PDB entry 1VQ8 | X-ray diffraction, 2.20 A resolution | chains 0 and L of the 32 polymer chains in the assembly

[Chain 0]
Molecule: 23S ribosomal RNA
From: Haloarcula marismortui
Sequence (2922 nucleotides; numbered 2 to 2923; the number before each row is that of its first residue):
     2 UUGGCUACUAUGCCAGCUGGUGGAUUGCUCGGCUCAGGCGCUGAUGAAGG
    52 ACGUGCCAAGCUGCGAUAAGCCAUGGGGAGCCGCACGGAGGCGAAGAACC
   102 AUGGAUUUCCGAAUGAGAAUCUCUCUAACAAUUGCUUCGCGCAAUGAGGA
   152 ACCCCGAGAACUGAAACAUCUCAGUAUCGGGAGGAACAGAAAACGCAAUG
   202 UGAUGUCGUUAGUAACCGCGAGUGAACGCGAUACAGCCCAAACCGAAGCC
   252 CUCACGGGCAAUGUGGUGUCAGGGCUACCUCUCAUCAGCCGACCGUCUCG
   302 ACGAAGUCUCUUGGAACAGAGCGUGAUACAGGGUGACAACCCCGUACUCG
   352 AGACCAGUACGACGUGCGGUAGUGCCAGAGUAGCGGGGGUUGGAUAUCCC
   402 UCGCGAAUAACGCAGGCAUCGACUGCGAAGGCUAAACACAACCUGAGACC
   452 GAUAGUGAACAAGUAGUGUGAACGAACGCUGCAAAGUACCCUCAGAAGGG
   502 AGGCGAAAUAGAGCAUGAAAUCAGUUGGCGAUCGAGCGACAGGGCAUACA
   552 AGGUCCCUCGACGAAUGACCGACGCGCGAGCGUCCAGUAAGACUCACGGG
   602 AAGCCGAUGUUCUGUCGUACGUUUUGAAAAACGAGCCAGGGAGUGUGUCU
   652 GCAUGGCAAGUCUAACCGGAGUAUCCGGGGAGGCACAGGGAAACCGACAU
   702 GGCCGCAGGGCUUUGCCCGAGGGCCGCCGUCUUCAAGGGCGGGGAGCCAU
   752 GUGGACACGACCCGAAUCCGGACGAUCUACGCAUGGACAAGAUGAAGCGU
   802 GCCGAAAGGCACGUGGAAGUCUGUUAGAGUUGGUGUCCUACAAUACCCUC
   852 UCGUGAUCUAUGUGUAGGGGUGAAAGGCCCAUCGAGUCCGGCAACAGCUG
   902 GUUCCAAUCGAAACAUGUCGAAGCAUGACCUCCGCCGAGGUAGUCUGUGA
   952 GGUAGAGCGACCGAUUGGUGUGUCCGCCUCCGAGAGGAGUCGGCACACCU
  1002 GUCAAACUCCAAACUUACAGACGCCGUUUGACGCGGGGAUUCCGGUGCGC
  1052 GGGGUAAGCCUGUGUACCAGGAGGGGAACAACCCAGAGAUAGGUUAAGGU
  1102 CCCCAAGUGUGGAUUAAGUGUAAUCCUCUGAAGGUGGUCUCGAGCCCUAG
  1152 ACAGCCGGGAGGUGAGCUUAGAAGCAGCUACCCUCUAAGAAAAGCGUAAC
  1202 AGCUUACCGGCCGAGGUUUGAGGCGCCCAAAAUGAUCGGGACUCAAAUCC
  1252 ACCACCGAGACCUGUCCGUACCACUCAUACUGGUAAUCGAGUAGAUUGGC
  1302 GCUCUAAUUGGAUGGAAGUAGGGGUGAAAACUCCUAUGGACCGAUUAGUG
  1352 ACGAAAAUCCUGGCCAUAGUAGCAGCGAUAGUCGGGUGAGAACCCCGACG
  1402 GCCUAAUGGAUAAGGGUUCCUCAGCACUGCUGAUCAGCUGAGGGUUAGCC
  1452 GGUCCUAAGUCAUACCGCAACUCGACUAUGACGAAAUGGGAAACGGGUUA
  1502 AUAUUCCCGUGCCACUAUGCAGUGAAAGUUGACGCCCUGGGGUCGAUCAC
  1552 GCUGGGCAUUCGCCCAGUCGAACCGUCCAACUCCGUGGAAGCCGUAAUGG
  1602 CAGGAAGCGGACGAACGGCGGCAUAGGGAAACGUGAUUCAACCUGGGGCC
  1652 CAUGAAAAGACGAGCAUAGUGUCCGUACCGAGAACCGACACAGGUGUCCA
  1702 UGGCGGCGAAAGCCAAGGCCUGUCGGGAGCAACCAACGUUAGGGAAUUCG
  1752 GCAAGUUAGUCCCGUACCUUCGGAAGAAGGGAUGCCUGCUCCGGAACGGA
  1802 GCAGGUCGCAGUGACUCGGAAGCUCGGACUGUCUAGUAACAACAUAGGUG
  1852 ACCGCAAAUCCGCAAGGACUCGUACGGUCACUGAAUCCUGCCCAGUGCAG
  1902 GUAUCUGAACACCUCGUACAAGAGGACGAAGGACCUGUCAACGGCGGGGG
  1952 UAACUAUGACCCUCUUAAGGUAGCGUAGUACCUUGCCGCAUCAGUAGCGG
  2002 CUUGCAUGAAUGGAUUAACCAGAGCUUCACUGUCCCAACGUUGGGCCCGG
  2052 UGAACUGUACAUUCCAGUGCGGAGUCUGGAGACACCCAGGGGGAAGCGAA
  2102 GACCCUAUGGAGCUUUACUGCAGGCUGUCGCUGAGACGUGGUCGCCGAUG
  2152 UGCAGCAUAGGUAGGAGACACUACACAGGUACCCGCGCUAGCGGGCCACC
  2202 GAGUCAACAGUGAAAUACUACCCGUCGGUGACUGCGACUCUCACUCCGGG
  2252 AGGAGGACACCGAUAGCCGGGCAGUUUGACUGGGGCGGUACGCGCUCGAA
  2302 AAGAUAUCGAGCGCGCCCUAUGGCUAUCUCAGCCGGGACAGAGACCCGGC
  2352 GAAGAGUGCAAGAGCAAAAGAUAGCUUGACAGUGUUCUUCCCAACGAGGA
  2402 ACGCUGACGCGAAAGCGUGGUCUAGCGAACCAAUUAGCCUGCUUGAUGCG
  2452 GGCAAUUGAUGACAGAAAAGCUACCCUAGGGAUAACAGAGUCGUCACUCG
  2502 CAAGAGCACAUAUCGACCGAGUGGCUUGCUACCUCGAUGUCGGUUCCCUC
  2552 CAUCCUGCCCGUGCAGAAGCGGGCAAGGGUGAGGUUGUUCGCCUAUUAAA
  2602 GGAGGUCGUGAGCUGGGUUUAGACCGUCGUGAGACAGGUCGGCUGCUAUC
  2652 UACUGGGUGUGUAAUGGUGUCUGACAAGAACGACCGUAUAGUACGAGAGG
  2702 AACUACGGUUGGUGGCCACUGGUGUACCGGUUGUUCGAGAGAGCACGUGC
  2752 CGGGUAGCCACGCCACACGGGGUAAGAGCUGAACGCAUCUAAGCUCGAAA
  2802 CCCACUUGGAAAAGAGACACCGCCGAGGUCCCGCGUACAAGACGCGGUCG
  2852 AUAGACUCGGGGUGUGCGCGUCGAGGUAACGAGACGUUAAGCCCACGAGC
  2902 ACUAACAGACCAAAGCCAUCAU
Not modelled in the structure: 2-9, 126-127, 715, 971-998, 1560, 1952-1963, 2137-2236, 2339-2343, 2665-2666, 2915-2923
Modified positions: 1MA (6-hydro-1-methyladenosine-5'-monophosphate) at position 628, OMU (o2'-methyluridine 5'-monophosphate) at position 2587, OMG (o2'-methylguanosine-5'-monophosphate) at position 2588, UR3 (3-methyluridine-5'-monophoshate) at position 2619, PSU (pseudouridine-5'-monophosphate) at position 2621
Metal / ion sites: Na+ site 1: U12 (together with Sr2+) (shared with 1 residue of chain R); Mg2+ site 1 near G28 (its only coordinating residue here); Sr2+ site 1: C34, U457, A459; Na+ site 2: C40, C443; Na+ site 3: G56, A59, G61; Na+ site 4: G66, U107, U108; Sr2+ site 2: G84, C85 (shared with 1 residue of chain T); Sr2+ site 3: C85, A86, C87 (shared with 1 residue of chain T); Mg2+ site 2 near U115 (its only coordinating residue here); Na+ site 5: C130, U146, G147; Na+ site 6: C141, G142; Sr2+ site 4: G147, A183 (shared with 1 residue of chain M); 75 more Mg2+ sites not listed; 2 more K+ sites not listed; 59 more Na+ sites not listed; 86 more Sr2+ sites not listed
Ligand contacts: sparsomycin (SPS): A2486, C2487, U2541, UR3_2619, U2620, A2637

[Chain L]
Molecule: 50S ribosomal protein L15P
From: Haloarcula marismortui
Reference sequence: P12737 (RL15_HALMA); residues 0-164 here = UniProt positions 0-164
Sequence (165 residues; each row starts with the number of its first residue; numbering starts at 0):
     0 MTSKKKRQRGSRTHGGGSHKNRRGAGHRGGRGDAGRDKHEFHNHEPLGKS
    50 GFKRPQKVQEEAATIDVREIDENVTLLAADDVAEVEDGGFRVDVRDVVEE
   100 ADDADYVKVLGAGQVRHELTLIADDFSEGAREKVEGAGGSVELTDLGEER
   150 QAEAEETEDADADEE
Not modelled in the structure: 0, 84-88, 151-164
Metal / ion sites: Sr2+ site 1: Gly14 (shared with A1040(0), G1295(0), A1296(0) of chain 0); Sr2+ site 2: Arg27, Glu39; Sr2+ site 3: Asp36 (shared with G2466(0) of chain 0)

[Chain 0 / chain L interface]
Contacting residue pairs (175):
  G164(0) with Arg30(L), sugar contact
  A165(0) with Gly29(L), phosphate contact; Arg30(L), hydrogen bond to the phosphate; Ala33(L), phosphate contact
  A166(0) with Gly25(L), base contact; Gly28(L), base contact; Gly29(L), hydrogen bond to the base; Ala33(L), phosphate contact; Gly34(L), hydrogen bond to the phosphate; His38(L), base contact
  G196(0) with Lys56(L), hydrogen bond to the sugar
  C197(0) with Lys56(L), phosphate contact
  A215(0) with Lys52(L), salt bridge to the phosphate; Gln55(L), sugar contact
  A216(0) with Lys52(L), salt bridge to the phosphate
  C220(0) with Lys48(L), sugar contact
  G221(0) with Arg35(L), hydrogen bond to the phosphate; Leu46(L), phosphate contact; Gly47(L), hydrogen bond to the phosphate
  A222(0) with Asp32(L), hydrogen bond to the phosphate; Arg35(L), salt bridge to the phosphate
  G223(0) with Gly31(L), phosphate contact; Asp32(L), hydrogen bond to the phosphate
  G416(0) with Lys56(L), phosphate contact
  G417(0) with Lys56(L), salt bridge to the phosphate
  U623(0) with Arg11(L), hydrogen bond to the phosphate
  U624(0) with Arg11(L), salt bridge to the phosphate; His18(L), salt bridge to the phosphate; Lys19(L), hydrogen bond to the phosphate
  U625(0) with Lys19(L), salt bridge to the phosphate
  G644(0) with Lys4(L), sugar contact; Arg8(L), salt bridge to the phosphate; His13(L), hydrogen bond to the base; Arg21(L), hydrogen bond to the base
  U645(0) with Lys4(L), salt bridge to the phosphate
  C687(0) with Glu99(L), base contact
  A688(0) with Asp65(L), hydrogen bond to the base; Arg67(L), salt bridge to the phosphate; Leu109(L), base contact; Ala111(L), base contact
  A692(0) with Gly50(L), sugar contact; Phe51(L), hydrogen bond to the sugar
  A693(0) with Phe51(L), sugar contact; Arg53(L), phosphate contact
  A694(0) with Arg53(L), salt bridge to the phosphate
  C695(0) with Glu59(L), phosphate contact
  G697(0) with Thr63(L), base contact; Lys107(L), salt bridge to the phosphate; Leu109(L), base contact; Ser126(L), phosphate contact; Glu127(L), hydrogen bond to the phosphate; Arg149(L), salt bridge to the phosphate
  A698(0) with Leu109(L), phosphate contact; Gly110(L), hydrogen bond to the phosphate; Ala111(L), sugar contact; Ser126(L), hydrogen bond to the phosphate; Gly128(L), phosphate contact
  C699(0) with Gly110(L), phosphate contact; Ala111(L), phosphate contact; Gly112(L), hydrogen bond to the phosphate; Lys132(L), salt bridge to the phosphate
  A700(0) with Asp70(L), hydrogen bond to the base; Glu71(L), base contact; Gly112(L), phosphate contact; Gln113(L), hydrogen bond to the base; Val114(L), base contact; Arg115(L), base contact
  U701(0) with Gln113(L), hydrogen bond to the phosphate; Arg115(L), salt bridge to the phosphate
  G745(0) with Arg67(L), base contact; Glu71(L), hydrogen bond to the base
  G754(0) with Lys3(L), phosphate contact; Lys4(L), phosphate contact
  G755(0) with Lys3(L), salt bridge to the phosphate
  C757(0) with Arg27(L), salt bridge to the phosphate; Gly31(L), hydrogen bond to the phosphate
  A758(0) with Arg27(L), salt bridge to the phosphate; Arg30(L), phosphate contact; Gly31(L), hydrogen bond to the phosphate
  C759(0) with Arg30(L), salt bridge to the phosphate
  A761(0) with Arg30(L), salt bridge to the phosphate
  C762(0) with Arg21(L), hydrogen bond to the base
  C896(0) with Arg30(L), phosphate contact
  A897(0) with Gly23(L), phosphate contact; Ala24(L), hydrogen bond to the phosphate; Arg30(L), salt bridge to the phosphate
  G898(0) with Arg22(L), phosphate contact; Gly23(L), hydrogen bond to the phosphate; Ala24(L), hydrogen bond to the phosphate; Gly25(L), hydrogen bond to the phosphate; His26(L), phosphate contact
  C899(0) with Arg22(L), salt bridge to the phosphate
  U900(0) with Lys19(L), salt bridge to the phosphate; Arg22(L), salt bridge to the phosphate
  G901(0) with His18(L), salt bridge to the phosphate; Lys19(L), phosphate contact
  G902(0) with Arg11(L), salt bridge to the phosphate; His18(L), salt bridge to the phosphate
  U903(0) with Arg11(L), salt bridge to the phosphate; Thr12(L), base contact; His13(L), sugar contact; His18(L), base contact
  U904(0) with Gln7(L), phosphate contact; Arg8(L), hydrogen bond to the base; Gly9(L), hydrogen bond to the phosphate; Ser10(L), hydrogen bond to the phosphate; Arg11(L), hydrogen bond to the phosphate
  C905(0) with Lys5(L), hydrogen bond to the base; Arg6(L), base contact; Arg8(L), sugar contact
  C906(0) with Arg6(L), base contact
  A907(0) with Arg6(L), base contact
  G918(0) with His38(L), hydrogen bond to the base; Phe40(L), sugar contact
  U919(0) with Lys37(L), hydrogen bond to the phosphate; His38(L), sugar contact
  C920(0) with Lys37(L), salt bridge to the phosphate
  G924(0) with Gly25(L), hydrogen bond to the sugar; His38(L), base contact
  C925(0) with Gly25(L), phosphate contact; His26(L), salt bridge to the phosphate; Gly28(L), sugar contact; His38(L), sugar contact; Glu39(L), hydrogen bond to the sugar
  A926(0) with His38(L), sugar contact; Glu39(L), sugar contact; His41(L), hydrogen bond to the base
  U927(0) with His41(L), sugar contact; Asn42(L), sugar contact
  G1039(0) with Lys3(L), sugar contact
  U1041(0) with Gly14(L), sugar contact; Gly15(L), sugar contact; Gly16(L), phosphate contact
  U1042(0) with Gly16(L), phosphate contact; Ser17(L), hydrogen bond to the phosphate; Asn20(L), hydrogen bond to the phosphate
  A1294(0) with Gly16(L), sugar contact
  G1295(0) with Thr12(L), hydrogen bond to the phosphate; Gly14(L), hydrogen bond to the phosphate; Gly15(L), hydrogen bond to the phosphate; Gly16(L), hydrogen bond to the phosphate
  A1296(0) with Lys3(L), salt bridge to the phosphate
  U1297(0) with Lys3(L), salt bridge to the phosphate
  U1298(0) with Arg6(L), hydrogen bond to the base
  G1299(0) with Thr1(L), phosphate contact; Arg6(L), hydrogen bond to the base
  G1300(0) with Thr1(L), hydrogen bond to the base
  C1301(0) with Lys5(L), base contact
  G1302(0) with Lys5(L), hydrogen bond to the base
  C1353(0) with Lys5(L), hydrogen bond to the base
  G1354(0) with Lys5(L), hydrogen bond to the base; Arg8(L), salt bridge to the phosphate
  C2396(0) with Phe40(L), sugar contact
  A2430(0) with Leu46(L), sugar contact; Gly47(L), hydrogen bond to the sugar
  C2431(0) with Gly47(L), phosphate contact; Lys48(L), hydrogen bond to the phosphate
  C2432(0) with Lys48(L), salt bridge to the phosphate
  U2441(0) with Phe51(L), sugar contact; Arg53(L), hydrogen bond to the phosphate
  G2442(0) with Arg53(L), salt bridge to the phosphate; Pro54(L), sugar contact; Val57(L), phosphate contact
  C2443(0) with Pro54(L), base contact; Lys56(L), hydrogen bond to the phosphate; Val57(L), sugar contact
  U2444(0) with Lys56(L), salt bridge to the phosphate
  G2452(0) with Phe51(L), base contact
  G2453(0) with Gly50(L), hydrogen bond to the phosphate; Phe51(L), sugar contact
  C2454(0) with Ser49(L), phosphate contact; Gly50(L), hydrogen bond to the phosphate
  A2465(0) with Phe40(L), base contact
  G2466(0) with Lys37(L), salt bridge to the phosphate
  A2467(0) with Lys37(L), phosphate contact
Interface residues without a listed pair, chain 0 (91 interface residues in all): A198, U214, A686, C696, U753, C2440, A2483
Interface residues without a listed pair, chain L (77 interface residues in all): Ser2, Asp36, Asp104, Phe125, Ala129

[In short]
Chain 0 and chain L form an interface of 91 and 77 residues respectively; the contacts include 57 hydrogen
bonds and 37 salt bridges. Polar contacts include A166(0)-Gly29(L), G644(0)-His13(L) and G644(0)-Arg21(L).
Chain 0 binds sparsomycin. C34(0), U457(0) and A459(0) form the Sr2+ site 1.
Chain 0 is 23S ribosomal RNA and chain L is 50S ribosomal protein L15P, both from Haloarcula marismortui; the
structure, The structure of CCDA-PHE-CAP-BIO and the antibiotic sparsomycin bound to the large ribosomal
subunit of haloarcula ..., was determined by X-ray diffraction together with 1VQ4, 1VQ5, 1VQ9, 1VQK, 1VQL,
1VQM, 1VQO and 1VQP from the same study.
